Entry 6QPH (X-ray diffraction, 3.40 A resolution); this record covers chains 2 and 4 of the 11 polymer chains in the assembly.

[Chain 2]
Protein: Lhc2
Organism: Dunaliella salina
Sequence (211 residues; each row starts with the number of its first residue):
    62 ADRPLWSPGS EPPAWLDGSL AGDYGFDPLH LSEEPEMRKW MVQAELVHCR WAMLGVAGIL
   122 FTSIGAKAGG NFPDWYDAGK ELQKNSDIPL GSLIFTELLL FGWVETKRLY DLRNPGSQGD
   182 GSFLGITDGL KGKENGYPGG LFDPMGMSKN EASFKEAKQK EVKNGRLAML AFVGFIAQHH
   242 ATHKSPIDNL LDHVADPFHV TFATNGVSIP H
Metal / ion sites: chlorophyll b Mg near Trp-67 (its only coordinating residue here); chlorophyll a Mg near Gly-267 (its only coordinating residue here)
Residues lining bound ligands:
  - beta-carotene (BCR): Trp-112, Leu-161, Phe-162, Trp-164, Val-165, Phe-184, Leu-185
  - chlorophyll b (CHL), molecule 1: Leu-66, Trp-67, Pro-69, Tyr-85, Phe-87
  - chlorophyll b (CHL), molecule 2: Gln-104, Val-108, Arg-111, Trp-112, Trp-164, Val-165, Glu-166, Lys-168, Arg-169, Asp-172, Gln-179, Phe-184, Leu-191, Gly-193, Gly-197, Pro-199, Phe-203
  - chlorophyll b (CHL), molecule 3: Trp-112, Gly-140, Leu-143, Gln-144, Ser-147, Ile-149, Leu-154, Thr-157, Glu-158, Leu-161, Phe-162
  - chlorophyll b (CHL), molecule 4: Tyr-137, Asp-138, Ala-139, Gly-140, Lys-141, Leu-151, Ile-155, Glu-158, Phe-233
  - chlorophyll a (CLA), molecule 1: Leu-77, Leu-81, Ala-82, Gly-83, Asp-84, Tyr-85, Gly-86, Phe-87, Asp-88, Leu-92, Ser-93, Met-102, Val-103, Ala-105, Glu-106, His-109, Arg-227, Met-230, Leu-231
  - chlorophyll a (CLA), molecule 2: Trp-101, Gln-104, Ala-105, Val-108, His-109, Trp-112, Glu-158, Leu-159, Phe-162, Gly-163, Glu-166, Arg-169, Leu-170
  - chlorophyll a (CLA), molecule 3: Arg-111, Met-114, Leu-115, Gly-197, Tyr-198, Pro-199, Gly-200, Phe-203, Asp-204, Met-208, Ser-209, Phe-215, Ala-218, Lys-219, Lys-221, Glu-222, Asn-225
  - chlorophyll a (CLA), molecule 4: Trp-112, Leu-115, Gly-116, Ala-118, Gly-119, Phe-122, Thr-123, Phe-133, Pro-134, Leu-143
  - chlorophyll a (CLA), molecule 5: Phe-156, Thr-157, Leu-160, Leu-161
  - chlorophyll a (CLA), molecule 6: Leu-160, Gly-163, Trp-164, Thr-167, Lys-168, Gln-179
  - chlorophyll a (CLA), molecule 7: Gln-220, Lys-221, Lys-224, Asn-225, Leu-228
  - chlorophyll a (CLA), molecule 8: Lys-221, Asn-225, Leu-228
  - chlorophyll a (CLA), molecule 9: Leu-231, Val-234, Gly-235, Ala-238, Gln-239, Thr-243, Asn-250, Leu-251, His-254, His-260, Val-261, Thr-262
  - chlorophyll a (CLA), molecule 10: Val-234, Ala-238, His-241, Phe-263, Asn-266, Gly-267, Val-268, Ser-269
  - chlorophyll a (CLA), molecule 11: Leu-251, His-254, Val-255, Pro-258, Val-261, Thr-262, Phe-263
  - lutein (LUT; (3r,3'r,6s)-4,5-didehydro-5,6-dihydro-beta,beta-carotene-3,3'-diol): Met-114, Val-117, Ala-118, Leu-121, Phe-203, Asp-204, Pro-205, Met-206, Asn-225, Leu-228, Ala-229, Ala-232, Phe-236, Gln-239, Pro-247, Asn-250, Leu-251
  - violaxanthin (XAT; (3s,5r,6s,3's,5'r,6's)-5,6,5',6'-diepoxy-5,6,5',6'- tetrahydro-beta,beta-carotene-3,3'-diol): Phe-87, Asp-88, Pro-89, Leu-90, Leu-92, His-109, Trp-112, Ala-113, Gly-116, Ile-120, Trp-136, Ala-139, Gly-140, Met-230, Phe-233, Val-234

[Chain 4]
Protein: Lhc4
Organism: Dunaliella salina
Sequence (211 residues; numbered 123 to 333; the number before each row is that of its first residue):
   123 DRPLWYPGAT PPAHLDGSML GDYGFDPLRL GTNPDRMKWF REAELTNGRW AMAAVVGILF
   183 TDVFTSIGLV GLPKWWEAGA QTYPIDNQTL RTLAIIEFLL FGWVETKRLY DLRNPGSQGD
   243 GSFLGITDGL KGTENGYPGG IFDPLGYSKT SPEKLDELQN GRLAMLAFLG FASTAAVNGQ
   303 GPIESLQTHL ADPFHVTFAT NGVSIPHFTE F
Metal / ion sites: chlorophyll a Mg site 1 near Trp-127 (its only coordinating residue here); chlorophyll a Mg site 2 near Glu-166 (its only coordinating residue here); chlorophyll a Mg site 3 near Glu-279 (its only coordinating residue here)
Residues lining bound ligands:
  - beta-carotene (BCR), molecule 1: Arg-158, Trp-161, Phe-220
  - beta-carotene (BCR), molecule 2: Trp-172, Leu-222, Phe-223, Trp-225, Val-226, Phe-245
  - chlorophyll b (CHL), molecule 1: Glu-164, Thr-168, Arg-171, Trp-172, Phe-223, Trp-225, Val-226, Glu-227, Lys-229, Arg-230, Asp-233, Gln-240, Leu-252, Gly-258, Pro-260, Ile-263
  - chlorophyll b (CHL), molecule 2: Trp-172, Gly-201, Thr-204, Thr-211, Leu-215, Ile-218, Glu-219, Leu-222, Phe-223
  - chlorophyll b (CHL), molecule 3: Trp-198, Glu-199, Gly-201, Ala-202, Tyr-205, Ala-216, Glu-219
  - chlorophyll b (CHL), molecule 4: Gly-224, Trp-225, Thr-228, Lys-229, Tyr-232
  - chlorophyll a (CLA), molecule 1: Pro-125, Leu-126, Trp-127, Tyr-128, Pro-129, Tyr-145, Phe-147
  - chlorophyll a (CLA), molecule 2: Leu-137, Met-141, Leu-142, Gly-143, Asp-144, Tyr-145, Gly-146, Phe-147, Asp-148, Leu-152, Gly-153, Met-159, Phe-162, Arg-163, Ala-165, Glu-166, Asn-169, Arg-284, Met-287, Leu-288
  - chlorophyll a (CLA), molecule 3: Arg-158, Trp-161, Phe-162, Trp-172
  - chlorophyll a (CLA), molecule 4: Trp-161, Ala-165, Thr-168, Asn-169, Trp-172, Glu-219, Phe-220, Phe-223, Gly-224, Glu-227, Arg-230, Leu-231
  - chlorophyll a (CLA), molecule 5: Arg-171, Met-174, Ala-175, Thr-255, Tyr-259, Pro-260, Ile-263, Phe-264, Leu-267, Glu-275, Lys-276, Asp-278, Glu-279, Asn-282
  - chlorophyll a (CLA), molecule 6: Trp-172, Ala-175, Ala-176, Val-178, Gly-179, Thr-183, Leu-194, Pro-195, Ala-200, Gly-201, Thr-204
  - chlorophyll a (CLA), molecule 7: Val-178, Glu-275, Asp-278, Asn-282, Leu-285
  - chlorophyll a (CLA), molecule 8: Thr-214, Ile-217, Ile-218, Leu-221
  - chlorophyll a (CLA), molecule 9: Leu-277, Asp-278, Gln-281, Asn-282, Leu-285
  - chlorophyll a (CLA), molecule 10: Leu-288, Leu-291, Gly-292, Ser-295, Thr-296, Val-299, Asn-300, Ser-307, Leu-308, His-311, Val-318, Thr-319, Phe-320, Asn-323
  - chlorophyll a (CLA), molecule 11: Ser-295, Phe-320, Gly-324, Val-325, Ser-326, Ile-327
  - chlorophyll a (CLA), molecule 12: Leu-308, His-311, Leu-312, Pro-315, Phe-316, Thr-319, Phe-320
  - lutein (LUT; (3r,3'r,6s)-4,5-didehydro-5,6-dihydro-beta,beta-carotene-3,3'-diol): Met-174, Ala-175, Val-177, Val-178, Leu-181, Ile-263, Phe-264, Asp-265, Pro-266, Leu-267, Asn-282, Leu-285, Ala-286, Leu-288, Ala-289, Gly-292, Phe-293, Pro-304, Ser-307, Leu-308
  - violaxanthin (XAT; (3s,5r,6s,3's,5'r,6's)-5,6,5',6'-diepoxy-5,6,5',6'- tetrahydro-beta,beta-carotene-3,3'-diol): Phe-147, Asp-148, Pro-149, Leu-150, Arg-151, Leu-152, Asn-169, Trp-172, Ala-173, Ala-176, Ile-180, Trp-197, Ala-200, Met-287, Phe-290, Leu-291

[Chain 2 / chain 4 interface]
Residue-residue contacts (24; chain 2 residue first):
  Lys-141(2) with Phe-333(4)
  Lys-145(2) with Phe-333(4)
  Asp-148(2) with His-317(4)
  Ile-149(2) with Phe-316(4), hydrophobic
  Pro-150(2) with Phe-316(4); His-317(4)
  Leu-151(2) with Thr-331(4)
  Gly-152(2) with Ala-321(4)
  Ser-153(2) with Phe-316(4), hydrogen bond (side chain-backbone); Thr-319(4); Ala-321(4)
  Phe-156(2) with Phe-320(4), hydrophobic; Ala-321(4), hydrophobic
  Tyr-171(2) with Tyr-128(4); Gly-130(4); Ala-131(4); Thr-132(4)
  Asn-175(2) with Ala-131(4)
  Ser-178(2) with Pro-129(4); Gly-130(4); Ala-131(4)
  Gln-179(2) with Gly-130(4)
  Asp-181(2) with Pro-129(4)
  Ser-183(2) with Pro-129(4)
Interface residues without a listed pair, chain 2 (17 interface residues in all): Thr-167, Lys-168
Interface residues without a listed pair, chain 4 (14 interface residues in all): Val-325, Pro-328

[Overview]
The interface between chain 2 and chain 4 involves 17 residues on one side and 14 on the other; the contacts
include 1 hydrogen bond. The hydrogen-bonded pair is Ser-153(2)/Phe-316(4). 2 chlorophyll a molecules are
bound between chain 2 and chain 4.
Chain 2 is Lhc2 and chain 4 is Lhc4, both from Dunaliella salina; the structure, Dunaliella minimal PSI
complex, was determined by X-ray diffraction (same publication as 6RHZ).
